Entry 7WBX (electron microscopy, 4.00 A resolution); this record covers chains T and a of the 26 polymer chains in the assembly.

[Chain T]
Molecule: 198-nt DNA strand
Sequence (198 nucleotides; each row starts with the number of its first residue; numbers below 1 keep their minus sign (DA-72 is residue -72)):
   -72 ATCAGAATCC CGGTGCCGAG GCCGCTCAAT TGGTCGTAGA CAGCTCTAGC ACCGCTTAAA
   -12 CGCACGTACG CGCTGTCCCC CGCGTTTTAA CCGCCAAGGG GATTACACCC AAGACACCAG
    48 GCACGAGCCA GAAAAAAACA ACGAAAACGG CCACCACCCA AACACACCAA ACACAAGAGC
   108 TAATTGACTG ACGTAAGC
Disordered / not traced: 78-125

[Chain a]
Molecule: Histone H3.3
From: Homo sapiens
Reference sequence: P84243 (H33_HUMAN); residues 0-135 here correspond to UniProt positions 1-136 (UniProt number = residue number + 1)
Amino-acid sequence (139 residues; numbered -3 to 135; the number before each row is that of its first residue; numbers below 1 keep their minus sign (Gly-3 is residue -3)):
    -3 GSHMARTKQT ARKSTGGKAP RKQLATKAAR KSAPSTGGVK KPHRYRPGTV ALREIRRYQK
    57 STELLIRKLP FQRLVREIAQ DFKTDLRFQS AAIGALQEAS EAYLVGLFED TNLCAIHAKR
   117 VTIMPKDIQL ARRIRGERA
Disordered / not traced: -3 to 37, 135
Construct notes: expression tag (-3 to -1)
Curated features (UniProtKB/Swiss-Prot):
  - site: Ser31 (Interaction with ZMYND11)
  - modified residue: Arg2 (Asymmetric dimethylarginine), Thr3 (Phosphothreonine), Lys4 (Allysine), Gln5 (5-glutamyl dopamine), Thr6 (Phosphothreonine), Arg8 (Citrulline), Lys9 (N6,N6,N6-trimethyllysine), Ser10 (ADP-ribosylserine), Thr11 (Phosphothreonine), Lys14 (N6-(2-hydroxyisobutyryl)lysine), Arg17 (Asymmetric dimethylarginine), Lys18 (N6-(2-hydroxyisobutyryl)lysine), Lys23 (N6-(2-hydroxyisobutyryl)lysine), Arg26 (Citrulline), Lys27 (N6,N6,N6-trimethyllysine), Ser28 (ADP-ribosylserine), Ser31 (Phosphoserine), Lys36 (N6,N6,N6-trimethyllysine), Lys37 (N6-methyllysine), Tyr41 (Phosphotyrosine) and 9 more in UniProt
  - lipidation: Lys18 (N6-decanoyllysine)

[Interface between chain T and chain a]
Residue-residue contacts (13):
  DG-24(T) - Arg83(a)  hydrogen bond to the sugar
  DG-24(T) - Phe84(a)  phosphate contact
  DG-24(T) - Gln85(a)  phosphate contact
  DG-24(T) - Ser86(a)  phosphate contact
  DC-23(T) - Arg72(a)  salt bridge to the phosphate
  DC-23(T) - Phe84(a)  hydrogen bond to the phosphate
  DA-14(T) - Arg63(a)  hydrogen bond to the phosphate
  DA-13(T) - Arg63(a)  salt bridge to the phosphate
  DA-5(T) - Arg42(a)  salt bridge to the phosphate
  DC-4(T) - Thr118(a)  phosphate contact
  DG-3(T) - Arg116(a)  phosphate contact
  DG-3(T) - Val117(a)  hydrogen bond to the phosphate
  DG-3(T) - Thr118(a)  hydrogen bond to the phosphate
Interface residues without a listed pair, chain T (10 interface residues in all): DA-25, DG-7, DC-2
Interface residues without a listed pair, chain a (11 interface residues in all): Arg40

[Overview]
10 residues of chain T and 11 residues of chain a are in contact, with 5 hydrogen bonds and 3 salt bridges.
Among the polar pairs are DG-24(T)-Arg83(a), DC-23(T)-Phe84(a) and DA-14(T)-Arg63(a).
Here chain T is a 198-nt DNA strand and chain a is Histone H3.3 (Homo sapiens). Entry 7WBX (RNA polymerase II
elongation complex bound with Elf1 and Spt4/5, stalled at SHL(-3) of the nucleosome) was determined by
electron microscopy, deposited together with 7WBV, 7WBW and 8HE5.
